PDB entry 3X11 | X-ray diffraction, 2.15 A resolution | chains A and B of the 3 polymer chains in the assembly

Chain A:
Protein: HLA class I histocompatibility antigen, B-57 alpha chain
From: Homo sapiens
Notes: fragment: HLA-B*57:01 extracellular domain
UniProt: P18465 (1B57_HUMAN); residues 1-276 here correspond to UniProt positions 25-300 (UniProt number = residue number + 24)
Chain sequence (276 residues; numbered 1 to 276; the number before each row is that of its first residue):
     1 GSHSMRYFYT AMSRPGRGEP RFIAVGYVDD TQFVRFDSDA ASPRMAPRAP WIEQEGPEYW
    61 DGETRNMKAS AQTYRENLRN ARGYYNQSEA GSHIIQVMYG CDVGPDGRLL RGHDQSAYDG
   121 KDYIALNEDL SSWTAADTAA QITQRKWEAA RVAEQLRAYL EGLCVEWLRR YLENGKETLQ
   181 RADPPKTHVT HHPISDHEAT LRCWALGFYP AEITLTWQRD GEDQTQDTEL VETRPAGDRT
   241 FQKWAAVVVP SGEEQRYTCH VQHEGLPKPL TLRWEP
Differences from the reference sequence: engineered mutation Asn80 (Ile104 in P18465), Arg82 (Leu106 in P18465), Gly83 (Arg107 in P18465)
Disulfide bonds: Cys101-Cys164, Cys203-Cys259
What the authors report for this chain:
  - conformationally variable residues (side-chain flip): Glu76
  - mutagenesis - I80N: abolished signaling in response to KIR3DL1001
  - mutagenesis - N77S: unchanged signaling in response to KIR3DL1001

Chain B:
Protein: Beta-2-microglobulin
From: Homo sapiens
UniProt: P61769 (B2MG_HUMAN); residues 1-99 here correspond to UniProt positions 21-119 (UniProt number = residue number + 20)
Chain sequence (99 residues; numbered 1 to 99; the number before each row is that of its first residue):
     1 IQRTPKIQVY SRHPAENGKS NFLNCYVSGF HPSDIEVDLL KNGERIEKVE HSDLSFSKDW
    61 SFYLLYYTEF TPTEKDEYAC RVNHVTLSQP KIVKWDRDM
Disulfide bonds: Cys25-Cys80
Curated features (UniProtKB/Swiss-Prot):
  - modified residue: Gln2 (Pyrrolidone carboxylic acid)
  - glycosylation: Ile1 (N-linked (Glc) (glycation) isoleucine), Lys19 (N-linked (Glc) (glycation) lysine), Lys41 (N-linked (Glc) (glycation) lysine), Lys48 (N-linked (Glc) (glycation) lysine), Lys58 (N-linked (Glc) (glycation) lysine), Lys91 (N-linked (Glc) (glycation) lysine), Lys94 (N-linked (Glc) (glycation) lysine)

Chain A / chain B interface:
Residue-residue contacts (62; chain A residue first):
  Phe8(A) with Ser55(B); Phe56(B), hydrophobic
  Tyr9(A) with Phe56(B)
  Thr10(A) with Phe56(B); Phe62(B)
  Met12(A) with Ser33(B)
  Arg17(A) with Asp34(B), salt bridge
  Ile23(A) with Leu54(B)
  Val25(A) with Asp53(B); Leu54(B); Ser55(B)
  Tyr27(A) with Ser55(B); Tyr63(B), hydrogen bond
  Gln32(A) with Asp53(B), hydrogen bond
  Arg35(A) with Asp53(B), salt bridge
  Arg48(A) with Asp53(B), salt bridge
  Ile94(A) with His31(B); Pro32(B), hydrophobic; Ser33(B)
  Gln96(A) with His31(B), hydrogen bond; Phe56(B); Trp60(B), hydrogen bond (side chain-backbone); Phe62(B)
  Val97(A) with Phe56(B)
  Met98(A) with Phe56(B), hydrophobic; Lys58(B); Trp60(B), hydrophobic
  Gln115(A) with Trp60(B)
  Ser116(A) with Trp60(B)
  Ala117(A) with Trp60(B), hydrophobic
  Asp119(A) with His31(B)
  Gly120(A) with Arg3(B), hydrogen bond (backbone-side chain); His31(B); Trp60(B)
  Asp122(A) with Trp60(B), hydrogen bond
  His192(A) with Asp98(B), salt bridge
  Arg202(A) with Asp98(B), hydrogen bond (side chain-backbone); Met99(B)
  Trp204(A) with Asp98(B); Met99(B)
  Val231(A) with Gln8(B)
  Glu232(A) with Lys6(B), salt bridge; Gln8(B); Tyr26(B); Ser28(B), hydrogen bond
  Thr233(A) with Tyr26(B)
  Arg234(A) with Gln8(B); Tyr10(B); Tyr26(B); Met99(B), hydrogen bond (side chain-backbone)
  Pro235(A) with Tyr10(B), hydrogen bond (backbone-side chain); Asn24(B); Tyr26(B); Leu65(B)
  Ala236(A) with Arg12(B), hydrogen bond (backbone-side chain); Asn24(B), hydrogen bond (backbone-side chain)
  Gly237(A) with Arg12(B), hydrogen bond (backbone-side chain)
  Asp238(A) with His13(B)
  Gln242(A) with Tyr10(B); Ser11(B), hydrogen bond (side chain-backbone); Arg12(B), hydrogen bond (side chain-backbone)
  Trp244(A) with Met99(B), hydrogen bond (side chain-backbone)
Interface residues without a listed pair, chain A (35 interface residues in all): Leu206
Interface residues without a listed pair, chain B (29 interface residues in all): Ile1, Pro14, Ser57, Asp59

In short:
The interface between chain A and chain B involves 35 residues on one side and 29 on the other, with 16
hydrogen bonds and 5 salt bridges. Polar pairs include Arg17(A)-Asp34(B), Arg35(A)-Asp53(B) and
Arg48(A)-Asp53(B). The paper reports that I80N of chain A abolishes signaling in response to KIR3DL1001;
conformational variability at Glu76(A).
Chain A is HLA class I histocompatibility antigen, B-57 alpha chain and chain B is Beta-2-microglobulin, both
from Homo sapiens; the structure, Crystal structure of HLA-B*57:01.I80N.L82R.R83G, was determined by X-ray
diffraction (same publication as 3X12, 3X13 and 3X14).
